PDB entry 7ZG5 | X-ray diffraction, 2.00 A resolution | chains C and F of the 6 polymer chains in the assembly

== Chain C ==
Protein: DUF1778 domain-containing protein
Organism: Salmonella enterica subsp. enterica serovar Typhimurium
UniProt: A0A2J0RI82 (A0A2J0RI82_SALTM); residues 2-93 here correspond to UniProt positions 5-96 (UniProt number = residue number + 3)
Chain sequence (94 residues; numbered 0 to 93; the number before each row is that of its first residue; numbering starts at 0):
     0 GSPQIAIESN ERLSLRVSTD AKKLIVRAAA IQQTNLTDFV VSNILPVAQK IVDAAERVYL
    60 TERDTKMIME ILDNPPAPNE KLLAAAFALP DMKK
Not modelled in the structure: 0-7, 92-93
Differences from the reference sequence: expression tag (0-1)

== Chain F ==
Molecule: tacAT3 DNA operator
Sequence (12 nucleotides; each row starts with the number of its first residue):
    14 AAGGCGTACA TA

== How chain C and chain F interact ==
Contacting residue pairs (7; chain C residue first):
  Asn9(C) - DA15(F)  phosphate contact
  Lys21(C) - DC18(F)  salt bridge to the phosphate
  Asn34(C) - DG16(F)  hydrogen bond to the phosphate
  Asn34(C) - DG17(F)  phosphate contact
  Leu35(C) - DG17(F)  hydrogen bond to the phosphate
  Thr36(C) - DG16(F)  sugar contact
  Thr36(C) - DG17(F)  hydrogen bond to the phosphate

== Summary ==
Chain C and chain F form an interface of 5 and 4 residues respectively, with 3 hydrogen bonds and 1 salt
bridge. Polar contacts include Asn34(C)-DG16(F), Leu35(C)-DG17(F) and Thr36(C)-DG17(F).
Chain C is DUF1778 domain-containing protein (Salmonella enterica subsp. enterica serovar Typhimurium) and
chain F is tacAT3 DNA operator; the structure, The crystal structure of Salmonella TacAT3-DNA complex, was
determined by X-ray diffraction.
